Entry 8P3U (electron microscopy, 3.77 A resolution); this record covers chains A and F of the 8 polymer chains in the assembly.

Chain A:
Molecule: Glutamate receptor 1 flip isoform
From: Rattus norvegicus
UniProt: P19490 (GRIA1_RAT), isoform P19490-2; the construct has insertions or renumbered stretches relative to UniProt, so the offset changes along the chain: -25 to -7 = UniProt 1-19; 2-889 = UniProt 20-907
Sequence (915 residues; numbered -25 to 889; the number before each row is that of its first residue; numbers below 1 keep their minus sign (Met-25 is residue -25)):
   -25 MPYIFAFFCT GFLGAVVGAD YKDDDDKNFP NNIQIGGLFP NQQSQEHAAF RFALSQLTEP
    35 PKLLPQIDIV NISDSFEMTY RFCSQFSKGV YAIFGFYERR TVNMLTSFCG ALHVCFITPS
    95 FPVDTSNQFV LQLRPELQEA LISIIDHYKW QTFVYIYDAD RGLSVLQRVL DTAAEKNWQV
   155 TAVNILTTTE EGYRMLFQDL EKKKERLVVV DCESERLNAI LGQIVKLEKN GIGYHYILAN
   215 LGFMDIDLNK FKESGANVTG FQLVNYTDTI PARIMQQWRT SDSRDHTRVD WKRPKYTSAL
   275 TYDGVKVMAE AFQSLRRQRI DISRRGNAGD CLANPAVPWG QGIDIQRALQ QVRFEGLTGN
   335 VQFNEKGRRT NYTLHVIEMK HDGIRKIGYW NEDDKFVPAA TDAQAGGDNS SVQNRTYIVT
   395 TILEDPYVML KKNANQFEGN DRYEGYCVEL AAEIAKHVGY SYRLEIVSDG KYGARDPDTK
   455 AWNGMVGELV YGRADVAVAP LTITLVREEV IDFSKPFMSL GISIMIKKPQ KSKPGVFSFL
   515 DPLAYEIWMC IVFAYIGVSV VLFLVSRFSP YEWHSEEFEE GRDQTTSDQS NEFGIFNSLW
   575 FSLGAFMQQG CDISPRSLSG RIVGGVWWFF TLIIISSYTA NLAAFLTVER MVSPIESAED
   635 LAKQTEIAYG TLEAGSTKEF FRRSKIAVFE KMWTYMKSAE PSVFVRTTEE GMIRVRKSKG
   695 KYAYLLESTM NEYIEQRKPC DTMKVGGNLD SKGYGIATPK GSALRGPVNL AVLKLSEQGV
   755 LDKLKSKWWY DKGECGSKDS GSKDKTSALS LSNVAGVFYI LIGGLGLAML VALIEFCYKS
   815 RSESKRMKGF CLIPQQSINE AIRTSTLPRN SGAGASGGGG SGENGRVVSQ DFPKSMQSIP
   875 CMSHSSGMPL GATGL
Unresolved in the structure: -25 to 389, 504-507, 548-565, 623-626, 768-780, 816-889
Construct notes: insertion (-6 to 1)

Chain F:
Molecule: Voltage-dependent calcium channel gamma-3 subunit
From: Rattus norvegicus
UniProt: Q8VHX0 (CCG3_RAT); numbering as in UniProt (aligned over 2-315)
Sequence (314 residues; row label = number of the first residue in the row):
     2 RMCDRGIQML ITTVGAFAAF SLMTIAVGTD YWLYSRGVCR TKSTSDNETS RKNEEVMTHS
    62 GLWRTCCLEG AFRGVCKKID HFPEDADYEQ DTAEYLLRAV RASSVFPILS VTLLFFGGLC
   122 VAASEFHRSR HSVILSAGIF FVSAGLSNII GIIVYISANA GDPGQRDSKK SYSYGWSFYF
   182 GAFSFIIAEI VGVVAVHIYI EKHQQLRARS HSELLKKSTF ARLPPYRYRF RRRSSSRSTE
   242 PRSRDLSPIS KGFHTIPSTD ISMFTLSRDP SKLTMGTLLN SDRDHAFLQF HNSTPKEFKE
   302 SLHNNPANRR TTPV
Unresolved in the structure: 2-4, 42-54, 85-91, 95, 163-171, 210-315
Disulfide bonds: Cys40-Cys68, Cys67-Cys77

Chain A / chain F interface:
Contacting residue pairs (20; chain A residue first):
  Tyr519(A) - Tyr180(F)  hydrogen bond
  Glu520(A) - Tyr173(F)
  Glu520(A) - Tyr175(F)  hydrogen bond
  Met523(A) - Phe179(F)  hydrophobic
  Cys524(A) - Ile154(F)  hydrophobic
  Phe527(A) - Ile150(F)  hydrophobic
  Phe527(A) - Ala183(F)  hydrophobic
  Phe527(A) - Phe186(F)  hydrophobic
  Ala528(A) - Ile150(F)
  Ile530(A) - Ile187(F)  hydrophobic
  Ile530(A) - Glu190(F)
  Gly531(A) - Glu190(F)  hydrogen bond (backbone-side chain)
  Val534(A) - Val143(F)  hydrophobic
  Val534(A) - Glu190(F)
  Val534(A) - Val194(F)  hydrophobic
  Val535(A) - Val143(F)  hydrophobic
  Phe537(A) - Val197(F)  hydrophobic
  Leu538(A) - Val143(F)  hydrophobic
  Leu538(A) - Val197(F)  hydrophobic
  Ile569(A) - Val194(F)  hydrophobic
Other interface residues (no listed pair), chain A (16 interface residues in all): Arg541, Phe542, Trp547
Other interface residues (no listed pair), chain F (21 interface residues in all): Leu136, Ile140, Leu147, Ile153, Ile157, Tyr200, Ile201, Arg208

Overview:
Chain A and chain F form an interface of 16 and 21 residues respectively, with 3 hydrogen bonds. Among the
polar pairs are Tyr519(A)-Tyr180(F), Glu520(A)-Tyr175(F) and Gly531(A)-Glu190(F).
Here chain A is Glutamate receptor 1 flip isoform and chain F is Voltage-dependent calcium channel gamma-3
subunit, both from Rattus norvegicus. Entry 8P3U (Homomeric GluA1 in tandem with TARP gamma-3, desensitized
conformation 2) was determined by electron microscopy (same publication as 8C1P, 8C1Q, 8C1R, 8C1S, 8C2H, 8C2I
and 9 further entries).
